PDB entry 1TH8 | X-ray diffraction, 2.40 A resolution | chains A and B

[Chain A]
Molecule: Anti-sigma F factor
Organism: Geobacillus stearothermophilus
Notes: EC 2.7.1.37
UniProtKB: O32727 (SP2AB_BACST); residues 1-136 here = UniProt positions 1-136
Chain sequence (145 residues; numbered 1 to 145; the number before each row is that of its first residue):
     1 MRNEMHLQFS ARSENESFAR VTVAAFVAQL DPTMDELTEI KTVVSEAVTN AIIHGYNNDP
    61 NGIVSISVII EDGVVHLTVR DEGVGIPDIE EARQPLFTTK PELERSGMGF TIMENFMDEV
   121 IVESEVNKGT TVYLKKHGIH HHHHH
Not modelled in the structure: 96-102, 140-145
Differences from the reference sequence: cloning artifact (137-145)
Bound ions: Mg2+: Asn50 (together with ADP)
Small-molecule neighbours: ADP (adenosine-5'-diphosphate): Asn50, Ala51, His54, Gly55, Asp81, Val84, Gly85, Ile86, Ala92, Arg105, Ser106, Gly107, Met108, Gly109, Phe110, Thr130

[Chain B]
Molecule: Anti-sigma F factor antagonist
Organism: Geobacillus stearothermophilus
UniProtKB: O32726 (SP2AA_BACST); residue numbers follow UniProt; this construct covers 1-116
Chain sequence (116 residues; row label = number of the first residue in the row):
     1 MSLAIDLEVK QDVLIVRLSG ELDHHTAEEL REQVTDVLEN RAIRHIVLNL GQLTFMDSSG
    61 LGVILGRYKQ IKNVGGQMVV CAVSPAVKRL FDMSGLFKII RVEADEQFAL QALGVA
Not modelled in the structure: 1
Swiss-Prot annotation at these positions:
  - modified residue: Ser58 (Phosphoserine)

[Interface between chain A and chain B]
Pairs across the interface (34):
  Ser13(A) with His24(B); His25(B), hydrogen bond
  Glu14(A) with His25(B), hydrogen bond (backbone-side chain)
  Glu16(A) with Asp23(B); His24(B), salt bridge; His25(B), hydrogen bond (side chain-backbone)
  Ser17(A) with Glu21(B)
  Arg20(A) with Glu21(B), salt bridge; Asp23(B), salt bridge; Phe55(B)
  Thr38(A) with Ala86(B)
  Glu39(A) with Arg89(B), salt bridge
  Thr42(A) with Phe55(B)
  Ser45(A) with Phe55(B); Asp57(B), hydrogen bond
  Glu46(A) with Asp57(B); Ser58(B), hydrogen bond
  Thr49(A) with His24(B)
  Ile53(A) with His24(B)
  Asn58(A) with His24(B)
  Glu104(A) with Arg31(B), salt bridge; Gly62(B); Val63(B); Gly66(B); Arg67(B), salt bridge
  Ser106(A) with Ser58(B), hydrogen bond (side chain-backbone); Gly62(B)
  Met108(A) with Ser94(B)
  Ile112(A) with Ser58(B); Leu90(B), hydrophobic
  Asn115(A) with Arg89(B); Met93(B), hydrogen bond
  Phe116(A) with Arg89(B); Met93(B), hydrophobic
Interface residues without a listed pair, chain A (22 interface residues in all): Lys41, Gly109, Thr111
Interface residues without a listed pair, chain B (20 interface residues in all): Met56, Ser59, Leu61

[Summary]
22 residues of chain A face 20 of chain B across their interface, with 7 hydrogen bonds and 6 salt bridges.
Polar pairs include Glu16(A)-His24(B), Arg20(A)-Glu21(B) and Arg20(A)-Asp23(B). Chain A binds ADP.
Chain A is Anti-sigma F factor and chain B is Anti-sigma F factor antagonist, both from Geobacillus
stearothermophilus; the structure, Crystal Structures of the ADP and ATP bound forms of the Bacillus
Anti-sigma factor SpoIIAB in ..., was determined by X-ray diffraction together with 1THN, 1TID and 1TIL from
the same study.
